PDB entry 8VAS | electron microscopy, 3.80 A resolution | chains D and E of the 9 polymer chains in the assembly

# Chain D
Molecule: DNA polymerase III subunit tau
Source organism: Escherichia coli
Notes: EC 2.7.7.7
UniProtKB: P06710 (DPO3X_ECOLI); residue numbers follow UniProt; this construct covers 1-373
Sequence (376 residues; row label = number of the first residue in the row; numbers below 1 keep their minus sign (Gly-2 is residue -2)):
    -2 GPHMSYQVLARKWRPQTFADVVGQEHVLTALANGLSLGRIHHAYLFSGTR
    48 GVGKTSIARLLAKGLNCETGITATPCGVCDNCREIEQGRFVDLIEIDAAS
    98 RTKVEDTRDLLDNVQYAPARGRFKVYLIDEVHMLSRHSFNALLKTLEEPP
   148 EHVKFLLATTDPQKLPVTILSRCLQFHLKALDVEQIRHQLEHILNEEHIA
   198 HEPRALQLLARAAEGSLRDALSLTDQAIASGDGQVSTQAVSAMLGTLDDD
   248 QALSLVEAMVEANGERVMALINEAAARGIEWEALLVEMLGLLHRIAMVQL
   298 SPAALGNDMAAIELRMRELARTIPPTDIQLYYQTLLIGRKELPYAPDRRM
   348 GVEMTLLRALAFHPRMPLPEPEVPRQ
Not modelled in the structure: 364-373
Sequence notes: expression tag (-2 to 0)
Ion coordination: Mg2+: Thr52 (together with ADP); Zn2+: Cys64, Cys73, Cys76
Ligand contacts:
  - ADP / beryllium trifluoride, molecule 1: Ala7, Arg8, Trp10, Arg11, Pro12, Asp17, Val18, Val19, Gln21, Thr46, Arg47, Gly48, Val49, Gly50, Lys51, Thr52, Ser53, Glu127, Thr157, Gln186, Leu214, Arg215, Leu218
  - ADP / beryllium trifluoride, molecule 2: Glu144, Thr165, Arg169
UniProt features mapped onto this chain:
  - binding site (ATP): Gly45 to Thr52
  - binding site (Zn(2+)): Cys64, Cys73, Cys76, Cys79
  - mutagenesis: Gly118 (G118D: In dnaX2016(Ts); present in both isoforms, unable to grow at 42 degrees Celsius)
From the paper describing this entry:
  - catalytic residues: Glu127 (citing earlier work)
  - mutagenesis - K141A: decreased catalytic activity

# Chain E
Molecule: DNA polymerase III subunit delta'
Source organism: Escherichia coli
UniProtKB: P28631 (HOLB_ECOLI); residues 1-334 here = UniProt positions 1-334
Sequence (337 residues; each row starts with the number of its first residue; numbers below 1 keep their minus sign (Gly-2 is residue -2)):
    -2 GPHMRWYPWLRPDFEKLVASYQAGRGHHALLIQALPGMGDDALIYALSRY
    48 LLCQQPQGHKSCGHCRGCQLMQAGTHPDYYTLAPEKGKNTLGVDAVREVT
    98 EKLNEHARLGGAKVVWVTDAALLTDAAANALLKTLEEPPAETWFFLATRE
   148 PERLLATLRSRCRLHYLAPPPEQYAVTWLSREVTMSQDALLAALRLSAGS
   198 PGAALALFQGDNWQARETLCQALAYSVPSGDWYSLLAALNHEQAPARLHW
   248 LATLLMDALKRHHGAAQVTNVDVPGLVAELANHLSPSRLQAILGDVCHIR
   298 EQLMSVTGINRELLITDLLLRIEHYLQPGVVLPVPHL
Sequence notes: expression tag (-2 to 0)
Ion coordination: Zn2+: Cys50, Cys59, Cys62, Cys65
From the paper describing this entry:
  - mutagenesis - K130A: decreased catalytic activity

# Interface between chain D and chain E
Residue-residue contacts (61):
  Gly-2(D) - Glu138(E)
  Gln4(D) - Gly21(E)
  Val5(D) - His24(E)
  Arg8(D) - Glu133(E)
  Arg8(D) - Glu134(E)
  Arg8(D) - Pro135(E)  hydrogen bond (side chain-backbone)
  Arg11(D) - Glu133(E)  salt bridge
  Arg11(D) - Glu134(E)  salt bridge
  Arg47(D) - Ala153(E)
  Arg47(D) - Ser157(E)
  Arg56(D) - Lys130(E)
  Arg56(D) - Glu134(E)  salt bridge
  Asp94(D) - Leu129(E)
  Asp94(D) - Lys130(E)
  Ala96(D) - Asn126(E)
  Ala96(D) - Ala127(E)
  Ser97(D) - Arg94(E)  hydrogen bond (backbone-side chain)
  Arg98(D) - Glu98(E)  salt bridge
  Lys100(D) - Arg94(E)
  Asp126(D) - Lys130(E)  salt bridge
  Glu127(D) - Asn126(E)
  His129(D) - Asn126(E)  hydrogen bond
  Met130(D) - Asn126(E)
  Thr157(D) - Thr154(E)
  Arg215(D) - Glu133(E)  salt bridge
  Arg215(D) - Ser157(E)
  Arg215(D) - Arg158(E)
  Asp216(D) - Ser157(E)
  Ser219(D) - Ser157(E)  hydrogen bond (side chain-backbone)
  Asp222(D) - Arg160(E)  salt bridge
  Gln223(D) - Arg160(E)
  Gln223(D) - Leu161(E)  hydrogen bond (side chain-backbone)
  Ala226(D) - Lys13(E)
  Ala226(D) - Ser17(E)
  Ser227(D) - Lys13(E)
  Gly261(D) - His260(E)
  Glu262(D) - His260(E)
  Glu262(D) - Gly261(E)
  Glu262(D) - Ala262(E)
  Glu262(D) - Ala263(E)
  Met265(D) - Lys257(E)
  Met265(D) - Ala262(E)  hydrophobic
  Asn269(D) - Gln264(E)
  Gln330(D) - Leu334(E)
  Ile334(D) - His333(E)
  Ile334(D) - Leu334(E)
  Lys337(D) - Leu334(E)
  Pro340(D) - Arg150(E)
  Tyr341(D) - Glu298(E)
  Ala342(D) - Glu298(E)  hydrogen bond (backbone-side chain)
  Pro343(D) - Arg297(E)
  Asp344(D) - Ala195(E)
  Arg345(D) - Glu147(E)  salt bridge
  Arg346(D) - Arg192(E)
  Met347(D) - Met253(E)  hydrophobic
  Met351(D) - Met253(E)  hydrophobic
  Met351(D) - Leu290(E)  hydrophobic
  Met351(D) - Cys294(E)  hydrophobic
  Leu354(D) - Leu256(E)  hydrophobic
  Arg355(D) - Pro332(E)
  Met363(D) - His259(E)
Other interface residues (no listed pair), chain D (52 interface residues in all): Pro-1, Met1, Ser2, Thr99, Ser213, Glu277, Leu339, Glu350, Leu357
Other interface residues (no listed pair), chain E (54 interface residues in all): Arg22, His25, Asp91, Thr131, Pro136, Ala137, Arg146, Glu149, Arg156, Tyr163, His246, Thr250, Gly291, His295

# Overview
The interface between chain D and chain E involves 52 residues on one side and 54 on the other; the contacts
include 6 hydrogen bonds and 8 salt bridges. Among the polar pairs are Arg11(D)-Glu133(E), Arg11(D)-Glu134(E)
and Arg56(D)-Glu134(E). The paper reports the catalytic residue Glu127(D); K141A of chain D reduces catalytic
activity.
Here chain D is DNA polymerase III subunit tau and chain E is DNA polymerase III subunit delta', both from
Escherichia coli. Entry 8VAS (Structure of the E. coli clamp loader bound to the beta clamp in an
Altered-Collar conformation) was determined by electron microscopy (same publication as 8VAL, 8VAM, 8VAN,
8VAP, 8VAQ, 8VAR and 8VAT).
